PDB entry 3J0C | electron microscopy, 4.80 A resolution (low resolution: residue-level contacts below are approximate; hydrogen-bond / salt-bridge calls are withheld) | chains C and I of the 12 polymer chains in the assembly

Chain C (and I):
Name: Capsid protein
From: Venezuelan equine encephalitis virus
Notes: EC 3.4.21.90; fragment: C-terminal protease domain; chain I of this document is another copy of the same molecule, construct and numbering; everything in this record applies to it too
UniProt: P05674 (POLS_EEVV8); numbering as in UniProt (aligned over 114-275)
Sequence (162 residues; each row starts with the number of its first residue):
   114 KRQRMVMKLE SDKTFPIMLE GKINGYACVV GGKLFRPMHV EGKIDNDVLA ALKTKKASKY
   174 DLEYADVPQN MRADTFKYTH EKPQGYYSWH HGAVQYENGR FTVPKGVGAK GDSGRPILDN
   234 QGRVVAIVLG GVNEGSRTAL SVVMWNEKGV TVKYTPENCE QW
UniProt features mapped onto this chain:
  - active site (Charge relay system): His152, Asp174, Ser226
  - site: Tyr200 (Involved in dimerization of the capsid protein), Asn233 (Involved in dimerization of the capsid protein), Trp275 (Cleavage)
  - modified residue: Ser124 (Phosphoserine), Thr127 (Phosphothreonine)
Reported in the primary citation:
  - conformationally variable residues (order/disorder transition): Arg115 to Ser124

Chain C / chain I interface:
Pairs across the interface (6):
  Glu210(C) - Lys190(I)
  Asn246(C) - Asn183(I)
  Glu247(C) - Gln182(I)
  Glu247(C) - Ala186(I)
  Gly248(C) - Ala186(I)
  Glu270(C) - Gln182(I)
Also at the interface, not in a pair above, chain C (6 interface residues in all): Ser249
Also at the interface, not in a pair above, chain I (5 interface residues in all): Arg185

Overview:
6 residues of chain C face 5 of chain I across their interface. Curated annotation (UniProt) lists 3
active-site residues on chain C. From the paper: conformational variability at Arg115(C).
Chain C and chain I are both Capsid protein (Venezuelan equine encephalitis virus); the structure, Models of
E1, E2 and CP of Venezuelan Equine Encephalitis Virus TC-83 strain restrained by a ..., was determined by
electron microscopy (same publication as 3J0G).
